Entry 5BS6 (X-ray diffraction, 2.35 A resolution); this record covers chains A and B.

# Chain A (and B)
Name: transcriptional regulator AraR
Source organism: Bacteroides thetaiotaomicron (strain ATCC 29148 / DSM 2079 / NCTC 10582 / E50 / VPI-5482)
Notes: chain B of this document is another copy of the same molecule, construct and numbering; everything in this record applies to it too
UniProt: Q8AAV8 (Q8AAV8_BACTN); residue numbers follow UniProt; this construct covers 1-225
Sequence (228 residues; each row starts with the number of its first residue; numbers below 1 keep their minus sign (Ser-2 is residue -2)):
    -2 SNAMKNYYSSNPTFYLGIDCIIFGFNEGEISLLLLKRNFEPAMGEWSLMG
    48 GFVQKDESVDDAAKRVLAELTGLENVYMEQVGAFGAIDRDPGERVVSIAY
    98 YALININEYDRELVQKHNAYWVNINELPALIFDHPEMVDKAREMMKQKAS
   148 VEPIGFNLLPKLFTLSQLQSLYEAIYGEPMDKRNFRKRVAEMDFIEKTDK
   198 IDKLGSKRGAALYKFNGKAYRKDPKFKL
Disordered / not traced: -2 to 2 (chain B: -2 to -1, 222)
Sequence notes: expression tag (-2 to 0)
Modified / non-standard residues: Mse1 (selenomethionine); Mse40, Mse46, Mse75, Mse134, Mse141, Mse142, Mse177, Mse189 (selenomethionine; parent Met)
Reported in the primary citation:
  - mutagenesis - F49Q: decreased binding to L-arabinose
  - mutagenesis - R180K: decreased binding to DNA

# Chain A / chain B interface
Residue-residue contacts (75):
  Tyr4(A) with Glu37(B); Pro38(B)
  Tyr5(A) with Tyr12(B); Pro38(B); Phe49(B), hydrophobic; Asp87(B), hydrogen bond; Glu90(B); Val92(B), hydrophobic
  Ser6(A) with Tyr12(B)
  Asn8(A) with Tyr12(B); Phe49(B); Gln51(B), hydrogen bond
  Pro9(A) with Tyr12(B); Val50(B); Gln51(B); Lys52(B)
  Thr10(A) with Thr10(B), hydrogen bond; Phe11(B); Tyr12(B)
  Phe11(A) with Thr10(B); Phe11(B), hydrogen bond (backbone-backbone); Leu13(B), hydrophobic; Val50(B); Gln51(B)
  Tyr12(A) with Tyr5(B); Ser6(B); Asn8(B); Pro9(B); Thr10(B)
  Leu13(A) with Phe11(B), hydrophobic; Leu13(B), hydrophobic; Val93(B), hydrophobic
  Phe36(A) with Tyr4(B), hydrophobic
  Glu37(A) with Mse1(B)
  Pro38(A) with Mse1(B); Tyr4(B)
  Phe49(A) with Tyr4(B); Asn8(B)
  Val50(A) with Pro9(B); Phe11(B)
  Gln51(A) with Asn8(B), hydrogen bond; Pro9(B); Phe11(B); Arg91(B)
  Lys52(A) with Pro9(B)
  Asp53(A) with Ile84(B)
  Glu54(A) with Ile84(B); Arg91(B), hydrogen bond (backbone-side chain)
  Ser55(A) with Gly82(B); Ile84(B); Arg91(B)
  Val56(A) with Gly82(B), hydrogen bond (backbone-backbone); Arg91(B); Val93(B), hydrophobic
  Gln77(A) with Gly79(B); Ala80(B), hydrogen bond (side chain-backbone)
  Gly79(A) with Gln77(B)
  Ala80(A) with Gln77(B), hydrogen bond (backbone-side chain); Ile95(B), hydrophobic
  Gly82(A) with Ser55(B); Val56(B), hydrogen bond (backbone-backbone)
  Ile84(A) with Asp53(B); Glu54(B); Ser55(B)
  Asp87(A) with Tyr5(B), hydrogen bond
  Gly89(A) with Tyr5(B)
  Glu90(A) with Tyr5(B)
  Arg91(A) with Gln51(B); Lys52(B); Glu54(B), hydrogen bond (side chain-backbone); Ser55(B)
  Val92(A) with Tyr5(B), hydrophobic
  Val93(A) with Leu13(B), hydrophobic
  Ile95(A) with Ala80(B), hydrophobic
  Gln144(A) with Gln144(B), hydrogen bond
Interface residues without a listed pair, chain A (35 interface residues in all): Arg34, Ala83
Interface residues without a listed pair, chain B (34 interface residues in all): Ala83, Phe129

# Overview
The interface between chain A and chain B involves 35 residues on one side and 34 on the other, with 13
hydrogen bonds. Polar contacts include Tyr5(A)-Asp87(B), Asn8(A)-Gln51(B) and Thr10(A)-Thr10(B). The paper
reports that F49Q of chain A reduces binding to L-arabinose; R180K of chain A reduces binding to DNA.
Chain A and chain B are both transcriptional regulator AraR (Bacteroides thetaiotaomicron (strain ATCC 29148 /
DSM 2079 / NCTC 10582 / E50 / VPI-5482)); the structure, Apo structure of transcriptional factor AraR from
Bacteroides thetaiotaomicron VPI, was determined by X-ray diffraction together with 5DEQ and 5DDG from the
same study.
